7L1R - chains B and F of the 7 polymer chains in the assembly; structure by electron microscopy, 3.10 A resolution.

== Chain B ==
Name: ATP synthase subunit alpha
Organism: Bacillus sp. (strain PS3)
Notes: EC 7.1.2.2
UniProt: A0A0M3VGF9 (A0A0M3VGF9_BACP3); numbering as in UniProt (aligned over 2-502)
Amino-acid sequence (510 residues; each row starts with the number of its first residue; numbers below 1 keep their minus sign (Met-7 is residue -7)):
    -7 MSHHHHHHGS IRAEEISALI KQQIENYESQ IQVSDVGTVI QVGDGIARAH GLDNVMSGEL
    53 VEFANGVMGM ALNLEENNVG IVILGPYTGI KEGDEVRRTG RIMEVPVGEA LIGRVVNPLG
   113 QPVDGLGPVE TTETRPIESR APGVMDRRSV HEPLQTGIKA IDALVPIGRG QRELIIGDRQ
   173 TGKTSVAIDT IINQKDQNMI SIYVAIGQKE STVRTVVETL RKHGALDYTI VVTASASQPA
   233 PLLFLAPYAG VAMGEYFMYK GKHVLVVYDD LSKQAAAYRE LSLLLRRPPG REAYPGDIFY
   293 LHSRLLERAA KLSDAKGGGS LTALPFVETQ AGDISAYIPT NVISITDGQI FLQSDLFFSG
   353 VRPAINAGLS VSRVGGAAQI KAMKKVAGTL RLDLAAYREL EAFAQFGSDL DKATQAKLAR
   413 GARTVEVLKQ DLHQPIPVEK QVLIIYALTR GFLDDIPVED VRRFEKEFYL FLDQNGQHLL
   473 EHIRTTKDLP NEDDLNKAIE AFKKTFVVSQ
Disordered / not traced: -7 to 26, 502
Sequence notes: expression tag (-7 to 1); conflict Ser193 (Cys in A0A0M3VGF9), Phe463 (Trp in A0A0M3VGF9)
Metal / ion sites: Mg2+: Thr176 (together with ATP)
Ligand contacts:
  - ATP (adenosine-5'-triphosphate), molecule 1: Asp170, Arg171, Gln172, Thr173, Gly174, Lys175, Thr176, Ser177, Glu320, Phe349, Arg354, Pro355, Gln422, Asp423, Leu424
  - ATP, molecule 2: Ser336, Val363, Arg365

== Chain F ==
Name: ATP synthase subunit beta
Organism: Bacillus sp. (strain PS3)
Notes: EC 7.1.2.2
UniProt: A0A0M4U1P9 (A0A0M4U1P9_BACP3); numbering as in UniProt (aligned over 1-473)
Amino-acid sequence (484 residues; numbered -10 to 473; the number before each row is that of its first residue; numbers below 1 keep their minus sign (Met-10 is residue -10)):
   -10 MHHHHHHHHH HMTRGRVIQV MGPVVDVKFE NGHLPAIYNA LKIQHKARNE NEVDIDLTLE
    50 VALHLGDDTV RTIAMASTDG LIRGMEVIDT GAPISVPVGE VTLGRVFNVL GEPIDLEGDI
   110 PADARRDPIH RPAPKFEELA TEVEILETGI KVVDLLAPYI KGGKIGLFGG AGVGKTVLIQ
   170 ELIHNIAQEH GGISVFAGVG DRTREGNDLY HEMKDSGVIS KTAMVFGQMN EPPGARMRVA
   230 LTGLTMAEYF RDEQGQDVLL FIDNIFRFTQ AGSEVSALLG RMPSAVGYQP TLATEMGQLQ
   290 ERITSTAKGS ITSIQAIYVP ADDYTDPAPA TTFSHLDATT NLERKLAEMG IYPAVDPLAS
   350 TSRALAPEIV GEEHYQVARK VQQTLQRYKE LQDIIAILGM DELSDEDKLV VHRARRIQFF
   410 LSQNFHVAEQ FTGQPGSYVP VKETVRGFKE ILEGKYDHLP EDAFRLVGRI EEVVEKAKAM
   470 GVEV
Disordered / not traced: -10 to 0, 472-473
Sequence notes: expression tag (-10 to 0); conflict Asp190 (Glu in A0A0M4U1P9)
Metal / ion sites: Mg2+: Thr165 (together with ATP)
Ligand contacts: ATP (adenosine-5'-triphosphate): Gly159, Ala160, Gly161, Val162, Gly163, Lys164, Thr165, Val166, Arg191, Asn253, Tyr341, Phe414, Ala417, Phe420

== How chain B and chain F interact ==
Residue-residue contacts (55; chain B residue first):
  Asn46(B) - Ile71(F)
  Met48(B) - Asn40(F)
  Met48(B) - Leu70(F)
  Ser49(B) - Gly69(F)
  Ser49(B) - Leu70(F)
  Asn65(B) - Val9(F)
  Leu66(B) - Gln8(F)
  Leu66(B) - Val9(F)  hydrogen bond (backbone-backbone)
  Leu66(B) - Arg72(F)
  Glu67(B) - Gln8(F)  hydrogen bond
  Glu67(B) - Met10(F)
  Glu67(B) - Arg72(F)  hydrogen bond (backbone-side chain)
  Glu68(B) - Ile7(F)
  Glu68(B) - Gln8(F)
  Glu68(B) - Arg72(F)
  Val71(B) - Arg72(F)
  Arg90(B) - Asn40(F)
  Gly92(B) - Asn40(F)
  Glu130(B) - Asp68(F)
  Arg132(B) - Ala65(F)
  Arg132(B) - Glu220(F)  salt bridge
  Val136(B) - Thr192(F)
  Val136(B) - Asn196(F)
  Met137(B) - Ile103(F)
  Met137(B) - Asp104(F)
  Met137(B) - Leu105(F)  hydrophobic
  Arg139(B) - Thr192(F)
  Arg139(B) - Asn196(F)
  Arg164(B) - Arg191(F)
  Pro281(B) - Gly276(F)
  Arg283(B) - Val275(F)
  Arg283(B) - Tyr277(F)
  Arg283(B) - Pro309(F)
  Arg283(B) - Asp315(F)  salt bridge
  Asp289(B) - Glu263(F)
  Phe291(B) - Arg256(F)
  Phe291(B) - Gln259(F)
  Tyr292(B) - Asn219(F)
  Tyr292(B) - Glu220(F)
  Tyr292(B) - Pro221(F)
  Tyr292(B) - Arg225(F)
  Tyr292(B) - Glu263(F)
  Glu299(B) - Arg191(F)
  Glu299(B) - Thr192(F)
  Glu299(B) - Met218(F)
  Glu299(B) - Asn219(F)
  Thr332(B) - Ala160(F)
  Asn333(B) - Tyr307(F)
  Ser336(B) - Arg191(F)  hydrogen bond (backbone-side chain)
  Ile337(B) - Arg191(F)
  Thr338(B) - Arg191(F)
  Asp339(B) - Arg193(F)  salt bridge
  Leu361(B) - Glu337(F)
  Arg365(B) - Arg191(F)
  Val366(B) - Arg193(F)
Other interface residues (no listed pair), chain B (45 interface residues in all): Gly43, Leu44, Asp45, Val47, Ile94, Ala133, Arg140, Arg279, Pro280, Gly282, Gly288, Ser295, Ser327, Ile335
Other interface residues (no listed pair), chain F (45 interface residues in all): Glu41, Val42, Ser66, Thr67, Gly195, Tyr199, Pro222, Ala266, Leu267, Asp311, Phe420

== In short ==
The chain B/chain F interface involves 45 residues from each chain, with 4 hydrogen bonds and 3 salt bridges.
Polar contacts include Arg132(B)-Glu220(F), Arg283(B)-Asp315(F) and Asp339(B)-Arg193(F). One ATP molecule is
bound between chain B and chain F. Ligands of chain B: ATP.
Chain B is ATP synthase subunit alpha and chain F is ATP synthase subunit beta, both from Bacillus sp. (strain
PS3); the structure, PS3 F1-ATPase Hydrolysis Dwell, was determined by electron microscopy (same publication
as 7L1Q and 7L1S).
